PDB entry 9C1N | electron microscopy, 2.76 A resolution | chains A and N of the 18 polymer chains in the assembly

# Chain A
Name: DUF4297 domain-containing protein
From: Bacillus sp. HMF5848
Reference sequence: A0A428J1H2 (A0A428J1H2_9BACI); residues 1-436 here = UniProt positions 1-436
Chain sequence (436 residues; each row starts with the number of its first residue):
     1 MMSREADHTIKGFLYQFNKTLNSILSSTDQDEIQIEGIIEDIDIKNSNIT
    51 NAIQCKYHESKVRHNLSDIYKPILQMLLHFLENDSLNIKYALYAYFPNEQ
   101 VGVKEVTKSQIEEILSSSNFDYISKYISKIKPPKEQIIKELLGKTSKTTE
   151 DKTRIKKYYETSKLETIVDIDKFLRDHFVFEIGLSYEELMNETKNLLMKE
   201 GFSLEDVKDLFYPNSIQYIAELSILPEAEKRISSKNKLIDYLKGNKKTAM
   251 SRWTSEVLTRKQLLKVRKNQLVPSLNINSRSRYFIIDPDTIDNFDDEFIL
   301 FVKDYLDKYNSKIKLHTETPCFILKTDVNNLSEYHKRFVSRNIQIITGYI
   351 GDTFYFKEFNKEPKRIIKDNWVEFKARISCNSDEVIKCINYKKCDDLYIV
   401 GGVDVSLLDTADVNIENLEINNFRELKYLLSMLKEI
Reported in the primary citation:
  - catalytic residues: D41, E59, K61 (proposed by the authors, not directly observed)
  - mutagenesis - D41A, E59A, K61A: abolished catalytic activity

# Chain N
Name: ATP-binding protein
From: Bacillus sp. HMF5848
Reference sequence: A0A3R9P6E2 (A0A3R9P6E2_9BACI); residue numbers follow UniProt; this construct covers 1-585
Chain sequence (585 residues; numbered 1 to 585; the number before each row is that of its first residue):
     1 MKIGSVIESSPHSILVKIDTLKIFEKAKSALQIGKYLKIQEGNHNFVLCV
    51 IQNIKISTDKDEDIFILTVQPVGIFKGEEFFQGNSMLPSPTEPVFLVEDD
   101 ILNKIFSNEKTKIFHLGNLAQNEEVSFTLDGDKFFSKHVAVVGSTGSGKS
   151 CAVAKILQNVVGINDARNINKSDKKNSHIIIFDIHSEYKSAFEIDKNEDF
   201 NLNYLDVEKLKLPYWLMNSEELETLFIESNEQNSHNQVSQFKRAVVLNKE
   251 KYNPEFKKITYDSPVYFNINEVFNYIYNLNEEVINKIEGEPSLPKLSNGE
   301 LVENRQIYFNEKLEFTSSNTSKATKASNGPFNGEFNRFLSRFETKLTDKR
   351 LEFLLLNQDVEENSKYRTEHFEDILKQFMGYLDRSNVSIIDLSGIPFEVL
   401 SITISLISRLIFDFAFHYSKLQHQKDELNDIPFMIVCEEAHNYIPRTGGI
   451 EFKAAKKSIERIAKEGRKYGLSLMVVSQRPSEVSDTILSQCNNFINLRLT
   501 NINDQNYIKNLLPDNSRSISEILPTLGAGECLVVGDSTPIPSIVKLELPN
   551 PEPRSQSIKFHKKWSESWRTPSFEEVIMRWRKENG

# Interface between chain A and chain N
Contacting residue pairs - 8 pairs, chain A then chain N:
  I277(A) - E25(N)
  N278(A) - E25(N)  hydrogen bond (backbone-side chain)
  S279(A) - K22(N)  hydrogen bond (backbone-side chain)
  S279(A) - E25(N)
  K314(A) - L21(N)
  K314(A) - T58(N)
  L315(A) - L21(N)  hydrophobic
  E318(A) - K22(N)  salt bridge
Interface residues without a listed pair, chain A (8 interface residues in all): N276, D395
Interface residues without a listed pair, chain N (5 interface residues in all): D63

# Overview
8 residues of chain A face 5 of chain N across their interface; the contacts include 2 hydrogen bonds and 1
salt bridge. Polar contacts include E318(A)-K22(N), N278(A)-E25(N) and S279(A)-K22(N). The paper reports
catalytic residues D41(A), E59(A) and K61(A); D41A, E59A and K61A of chain A abolish catalytic activity.
Chain A is DUF4297 domain-containing protein and chain N is ATP-binding protein, both from Bacillus sp.
HMF5848; the structure, HerA-DUF4297 assembly 2, was determined by electron microscopy together with 9C1M,
9C1O, 9C1X and 9C5X from the same study.
